Entry 9JAO (electron microscopy, 3.10 A resolution); this record covers chains C and I of the 10 polymer chains in the assembly.

== Chain C ==
Name: SWI/SNF-related matrix-associated actin-dependent regulator of chromatin subfamily A containing DEAD/H box 1
Source organism: Homo sapiens
Notes: EC 3.6.4.12
UniProtKB: Q9H4L7 (SMRCD_HUMAN); residue numbers follow UniProt; this construct covers 200-1026
Chain sequence (845 residues; each row starts with the number of its first residue):
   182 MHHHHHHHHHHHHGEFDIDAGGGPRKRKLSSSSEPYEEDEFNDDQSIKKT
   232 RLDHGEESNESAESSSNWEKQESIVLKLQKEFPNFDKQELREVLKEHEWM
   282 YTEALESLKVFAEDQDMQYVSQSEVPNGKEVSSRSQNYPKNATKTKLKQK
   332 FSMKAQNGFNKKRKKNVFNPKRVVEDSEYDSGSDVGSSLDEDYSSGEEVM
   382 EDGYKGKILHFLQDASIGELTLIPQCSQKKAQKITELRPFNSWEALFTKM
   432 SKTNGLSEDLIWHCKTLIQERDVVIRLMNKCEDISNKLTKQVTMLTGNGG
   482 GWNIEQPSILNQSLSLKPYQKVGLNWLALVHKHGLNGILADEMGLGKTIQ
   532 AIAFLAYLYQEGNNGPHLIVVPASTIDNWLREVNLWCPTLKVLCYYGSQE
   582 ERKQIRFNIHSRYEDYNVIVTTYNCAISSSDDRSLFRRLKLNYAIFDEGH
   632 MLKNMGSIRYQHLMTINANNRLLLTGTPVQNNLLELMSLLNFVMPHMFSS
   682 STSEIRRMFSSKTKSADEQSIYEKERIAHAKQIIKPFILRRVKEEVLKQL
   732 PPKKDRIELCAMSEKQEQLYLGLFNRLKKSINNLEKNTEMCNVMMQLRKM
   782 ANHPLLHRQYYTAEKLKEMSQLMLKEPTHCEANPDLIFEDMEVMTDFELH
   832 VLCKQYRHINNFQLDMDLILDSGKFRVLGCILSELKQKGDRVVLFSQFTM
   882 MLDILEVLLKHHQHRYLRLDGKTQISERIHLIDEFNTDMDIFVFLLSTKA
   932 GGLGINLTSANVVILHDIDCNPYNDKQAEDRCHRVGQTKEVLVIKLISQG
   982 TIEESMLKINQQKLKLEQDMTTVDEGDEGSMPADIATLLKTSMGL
Not modelled in the structure: 182-374, 762-769, 1004-1026
Construct notes: initiating methionine (182); expression tag (183-199)
Ligand contacts: ADP / beryllium trifluoride: Ser496, Lys498, Gln501, Glu523, Met524, Gly525, Leu526, Gly527, Lys528, Thr529, Ile530, Trp567, Glu629, Leu934, Gly935, Asn937, Arg962, Arg965, Val966
Curated features (UniProtKB/Swiss-Prot):
  - motif: Asp628 to His631 (DEGH box), Arg721 to Ile738 (Nuclear localization signal), Asp1005 to Asp1008 (DEGD box)
  - binding site (ATP): Ala521 to Thr529, Tyr897 to Thr904
  - modified residue: Ser211 (Phosphoserine), Ser214 (Phosphoserine), Tyr217 (Phosphotyrosine), Ser239 (Phosphoserine), Ser242 (Phosphoserine), Ser302 (Phosphoserine)
  - cross-link (Glycyl lysine isopeptide (Lys-Gly)): Lys335 (interchain with G-Cter in SUMO2), Lys471 (interchain with G-Cter in SUMO2), Lys724 (interchain with G-Cter in SUMO2), Lys996 (interchain with G-Cter in SUMO2)
  - mutagenesis: Lys528 (K528R: No effect on subcellular localization and on histone deacetylation)

== Chain I ==
Molecule: 157-nt DNA strand
Sequence (157 nucleotides; row label = number of the first residue in the row; numbers below 1 keep their minus sign (DC-4 is residue -4)):
    -4 CCGCCCTCGAGAATCCCGGTGCCGAGGCCGCTCAATTGGTCGTAGACAGC
    46 TCTAGCACCGCTTAAACGCACGTACGCGCTGTCCCCCGCGTTTTAACCGC
    96 CAAGGGGATTACTCCCTAGTCTCCAGGCACGTGTCAGATATATACATCCT
   146 GAAGCTT
Not modelled in the structure: -4 to 1, 106-152

== How chain C and chain I interact ==
Contacting residue pairs (22):
  Ala554(C) - DT57(I)  phosphate contact
  Tyr577(C) - DT58(I)  phosphate contact
  Gln580(C) - DA59(I)  hydrogen bond to the phosphate
  Arg583(C) - DA59(I)  salt bridge to the phosphate
  Asn605(C) - DT57(I)  sugar contact
  Asn605(C) - DT58(I)  sugar contact
  Ser609(C) - DA59(I)  hydrogen bond to the phosphate
  Glu770(C) - DA52(I)  sugar contact
  Cys772(C) - DA52(I)  hydrogen bond to the base
  Asn773(C) - DC53(I)  phosphate contact
  Lys780(C) - DC54(I)  salt bridge to the phosphate
  Gln878(C) - DG55(I)  sugar contact
  Phe879(C) - DC54(I)  phosphate contact
  Phe879(C) - DG55(I)  phosphate contact
  Thr880(C) - DG55(I)  hydrogen bond to the phosphate
  Gly902(C) - DC56(I)  hydrogen bond to the phosphate
  Gly902(C) - DT57(I)  phosphate contact
  Arg909(C) - DT57(I)  salt bridge to the phosphate
  Ser928(C) - DC56(I)  hydrogen bond to the phosphate
  Lys930(C) - DG55(I)  phosphate contact
  Lys930(C) - DC56(I)  phosphate contact
  Ala931(C) - DC56(I)  phosphate contact
Also at the interface, not in a pair above, chain C (26 interface residues in all): Ser555, Ser579, Thr603, Cys606, Met771, Met776, Lys903, Ile906
Also at the interface, not in a pair above, chain I (9 interface residues in all): DA60

== Summary ==
26 residues of chain C and 9 residues of chain I are in contact; the contacts include 6 hydrogen bonds and 3
salt bridges. Polar contacts include Cys772(C)-DA52(I), Gln580(C)-DA59(I) and Ser609(C)-DA59(I). Bound to
chain C: ADP / beryllium trifluoride.
Here chain C is SWI/SNF-related matrix-associated actin-dependent regulator of chromatin subfamily A
containing DEAD/H box 1 (Homo sapiens) and chain I is a 157-nt DNA strand. Entry 9JAO (The structure of
SMARCAD1 bound to the hexasome in the presence of ADP-BeFx) was determined by electron microscopy.
